6RQL - chains T and Q of the 20 polymer chains in the assembly; structure by electron microscopy, 2.90 A resolution.

Chain T:
Molecule: Template strand
Source organism: synthetic construct
Sequence (70 nucleotides; numbered 1 to 70; the number before each row is that of its first residue):
     1 GTCTTCAACT GCTTTCGCAT GAAGTACCTC CCAACTACTT TTCCTCACAC TTGTACTCCA
    61 TGACTAAACC
Disordered / not traced: 1-18, 61-70

Chain Q:
Protein: RNA polymerase I-specific transcription initiation factor RRN7
Source organism: Saccharomyces cerevisiae
Reference sequence: P40992 (RRN7_YEAST); residue numbers follow UniProt; this construct covers 1-514
Amino-acid sequence (514 residues; numbered 1 to 514; the number before each row is that of its first residue):
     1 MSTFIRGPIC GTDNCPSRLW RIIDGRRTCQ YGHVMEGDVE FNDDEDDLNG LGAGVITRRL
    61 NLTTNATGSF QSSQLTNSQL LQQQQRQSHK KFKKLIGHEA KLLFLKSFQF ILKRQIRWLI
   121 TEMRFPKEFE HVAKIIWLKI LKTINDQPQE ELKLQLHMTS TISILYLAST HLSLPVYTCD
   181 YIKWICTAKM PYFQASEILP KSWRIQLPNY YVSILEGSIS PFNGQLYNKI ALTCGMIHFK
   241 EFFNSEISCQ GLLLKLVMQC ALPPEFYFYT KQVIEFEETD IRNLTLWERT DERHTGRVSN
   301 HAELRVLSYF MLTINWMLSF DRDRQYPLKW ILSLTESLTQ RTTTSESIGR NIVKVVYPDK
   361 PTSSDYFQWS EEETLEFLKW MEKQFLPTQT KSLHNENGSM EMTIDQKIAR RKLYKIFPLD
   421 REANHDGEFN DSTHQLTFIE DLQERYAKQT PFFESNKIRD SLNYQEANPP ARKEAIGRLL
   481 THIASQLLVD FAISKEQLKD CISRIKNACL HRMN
Disordered / not traced: 1-2, 47-51, 389-404, 454-468
Swiss-Prot annotation at these positions:
  - zinc finger: Thr-3 to Glu-36 (RRN7-type)
  - region: Gly-37 to Ala-66 (B-reader), Thr-67 to Lys-101 (B-linker)
  - binding site (Zn(2+)): Cys-10, Cys-15, Cys-29, His-33
  - mutagenesis: Cys-29 (C29A: Impaired binding to Pol I), His-33 (H33S: Impaired binding to Pol I)

How chain T and chain Q interact:
Residue-residue contacts - 20 pairs, chain T then chain Q:
  DT41(T) with Asn-209(Q), base contact
  DT42(T) with Tyr-210(Q), base contact
  DC43(T) with Tyr-211(Q), hydrogen bond to the phosphate; Ile-214(Q), phosphate contact
  DC44(T) with Leu-154(Q), phosphate contact; Gln-155(Q), phosphate contact; Leu-156(Q), sugar contact; His-157(Q), phosphate contact
  DT45(T) with Gln-155(Q), phosphate contact; His-157(Q), phosphate contact; Thr-159(Q), phosphate contact; Gln-225(Q), sugar contact; Lys-229(Q), salt bridge to the phosphate
  DC46(T) with Gln-225(Q), phosphate contact; Arg-293(Q), base contact
  DA47(T) with Arg-293(Q), base contact; Thr-295(Q), hydrogen bond to the phosphate
  DC48(T) with Arg-297(Q), base contact
  DA49(T) with Arg-297(Q), base contact
  DA55(T) with His-511(Q), salt bridge to the phosphate
Other interface residues (no listed pair), chain Q (20 interface residues in all): Lys-101, Lys-153, Phe-222, Asn-228, His-294

In short:
The interface between chain T and chain Q involves 10 residues on one side and 20 on the other; the contacts
include 2 hydrogen bonds and 2 salt bridges. Polar pairs include DC43(T)/Tyr-211(Q), DA47(T)/Thr-295(Q) and
DT45(T)/Lys-229(Q).
Here chain T is Template strand (synthetic construct) and chain Q is RNA polymerase I-specific transcription
initiation factor RRN7 (Saccharomyces cerevisiae). Entry 6RQL (RNA Polymerase I Closed Conformation 2 (CC2))
was determined by electron microscopy, deposited together with 6RQH, 6RQT, 6RRD, 6RUI, 6RUO and 6RWE.
